3TO6 - chains A and B; structure by X-ray diffraction, 2.10 A resolution.

== Chain A ==
Protein: Histone acetyltransferase ESA1
Organism: Saccharomyces cerevisiae
Notes: EC 2.3.1.48
UniProtKB: Q08649 (ESA1_YEAST); residues 160-435 here = UniProt positions 160-435
Chain sequence (276 residues; numbered 160 to 435; the number before each row is that of its first residue):
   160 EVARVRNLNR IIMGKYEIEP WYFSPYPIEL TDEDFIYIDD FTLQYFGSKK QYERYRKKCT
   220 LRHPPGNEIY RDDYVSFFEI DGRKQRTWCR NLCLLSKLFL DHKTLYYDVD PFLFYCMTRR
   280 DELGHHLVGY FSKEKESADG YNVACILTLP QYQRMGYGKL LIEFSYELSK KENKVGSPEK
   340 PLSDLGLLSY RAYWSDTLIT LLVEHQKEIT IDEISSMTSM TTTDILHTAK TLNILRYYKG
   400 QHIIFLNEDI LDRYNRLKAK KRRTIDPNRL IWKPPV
Modified residues: K262 (n(6)-acetyllysine; ALY)
Residues lining bound ligands: carboxymethyl coenzyme A (CMC): W180, P186, F258, L259, A303, C304, I305, L306, T307, Q312, R313, M314, G315, Y316, G317, K318, E338, L341, S342, L344, G345, S348, R421
UniProt features mapped onto this chain:
  - zinc finger: I195 to L220 (C2HC MYST-type)
  - motif: R245 to Y266 (ESA1-RPD3 motif)
  - active site: E338 (Proton donor/acceptor)
  - binding site (acetyl-CoA): A303 to T307, Q312 to K318, S342
  - site: C304 (Important for catalytic activity)
  - modified residue: K262 (N6-acetyllysine)
  - mutagenesis: W247 (W247A: Strongly reduces HAT activity), N250 (N250A: Strongly reduces HAT activity), L251 (L251A: Strongly reduces HAT activity), C252 (C252A: Strongly reduces HAT activity), L253 (L253A: Strongly reduces HAT activity), L254 (L254A: Strongly reduces HAT activity), K256 (K256A: Strongly reduces HAT activity), L259 (L259A: Strongly reduces HAT activity), D260 (D260A: Strongly reduces HAT activity), K262 (K262A: Strongly reduces HAT activity; K262R: Strongly reduces HAT activity), C304 (C304A: Reduces HAT activity; C304S: Strongly reduces HAT activity, but is not lethal (in vivo). Lethal, when associated with Q-338), G315 (G315E: Loss of function), 1 further mutagenesis entry in UniProt

== Chain B ==
Protein: Histone H4
UniProtKB: P02309 (H4_YEAST); residues 495-506 here correspond to UniProt positions 12-23 (UniProt number = residue number - 483)
Chain sequence (12 residues; each row starts with the number of its first residue):
   495 GKGGAKRHRK IL
Unresolved in the structure: 495-499, 501-506
Covalent attachments: carboxymethyl coenzyme A (CMC) linked to K500
UniProt features mapped onto this chain:
  - DNA-binding region: K500 to K504
  - modified residue: K496 (N6-acetyl-N6-methyllysine), K500 (N6-acetyllysine)

== How chain A and chain B interact ==
Residue-residue contacts (8):
  L259(A) with K500(B)
  K262(A) with K500(B)
  T263(A) with K500(B)
  F271(A) with K500(B)
  A303(A) with K500(B), hydrogen bond (backbone-side chain)
  C304(A) with K500(B), hydrogen bond
  I305(A) with K500(B)
  E338(A) with K500(B)
Interface residues without a listed pair, chain A (9 interface residues in all): H261

== Summary ==
9 residues of chain A face 1 of chain B across their interface; the contacts include 2 hydrogen bonds. Polar
pairs include A303(A)-K500(B) and C304(A)-K500(B). Chain A binds carboxymethyl coenzyme A. Carboxymethyl
coenzyme A is covalently linked to K500(B).
Chain A is Histone acetyltransferase ESA1 (Saccharomyces cerevisiae) and chain B is Histone H4; the structure,
Crystal structure of yeast Esa1 HAT domain complexed with H4K16CoA bisubstrate inhibitor, was determined by
X-ray diffraction together with 3TO7, 3TO9, 3TOA and 3TOB from the same study.
